PDB entry 7QHI | X-ray diffraction, 2.30 A resolution | chain AAA

[Chain AAA]
Protein: Cytotoxin 13
From: Naja naja
Reference sequence: A0A0U4N5W4 (A0A0U4N5W4_NAJNA); residues 1-60 here correspond to UniProt positions 13-72 (UniProt number = residue number + 12)
Amino-acid sequence (60 residues; row label = number of the first residue in the row):
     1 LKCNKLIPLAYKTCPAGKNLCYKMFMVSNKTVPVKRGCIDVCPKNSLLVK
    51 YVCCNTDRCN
Disulfides: Cys3-Cys21, Cys14-Cys38, Cys42-Cys53, Cys54-Cys59

[Summary]
Chain AAA is Cytotoxin 13 (Naja naja); the structure, Crystal structure of cytotoxin 13 from Naja naja,
hexagonal form, was determined by X-ray diffraction together with 7QFC from the same study.
